Entry 9FST (X-ray diffraction, 2.75 A resolution); this record covers chains Z and a of the 28 polymer chains in the assembly.

== Chain Z ==
Name: Proteasome subunit beta type-6
Source organism: Saccharomyces cerevisiae
UniProtKB: P23724 (PSB6_YEAST); residues 1-222 here correspond to UniProt positions 20-241 (UniProt number = residue number + 19)
Sequence (222 residues; row label = number of the first residue in the row):
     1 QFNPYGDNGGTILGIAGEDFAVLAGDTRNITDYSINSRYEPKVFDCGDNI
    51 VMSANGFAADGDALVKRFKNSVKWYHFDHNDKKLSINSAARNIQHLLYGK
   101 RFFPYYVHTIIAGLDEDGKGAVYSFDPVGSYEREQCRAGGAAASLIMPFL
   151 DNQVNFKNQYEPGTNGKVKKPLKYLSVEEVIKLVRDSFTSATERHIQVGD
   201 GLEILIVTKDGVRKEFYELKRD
Metal / ion sites: Mg2+: Thr192, Val198
Small-molecule neighbours: epoxyketone inhibitor LU-001i (A1IF8; azanylidene-[2-[[(2S)-1-[(2S)-2-[[(2S)-1-[[(1S)-2-cyclohexyl-1-[(2R,3S,6R,7S)-3-methanoyl-2,6-dimethyl-6,7-bis(oxidanyl)-1,4-oxazepan-7-yl]ethyl]amino]-1-oxidanylidene-hexan-2-yl]carbamoyl]-4,4-bis(fluoranyl)pyrrolidin-1-yl]-1-oxidanylidene-propan-2-yl]amino]-2-oxidanylidene-ethyl]imino-azanium): Arg101, Asp126, Pro127, Val128, Ser130

== Chain a ==
Name: Proteasome subunit beta type-7
Source organism: Saccharomyces cerevisiae
UniProtKB: P30657 (PSB7_YEAST); residues -12 to 233 here correspond to UniProt positions 21-266 (UniProt number = residue number + 33)
Sequence (246 residues; row label = number of the first residue in the row; numbers below 1 keep their minus sign (Thr-12 is residue -12)):
   -12 TQIANAGASPMVNTQQPIVTGTSVISMKYDNGVIIAADNLGSYGSLLRFN
    38 GVERLIPVGDNTVVGISGDISDMQHIERLLKDLVTENAYDNPLADAEEAL
    88 EPSYIFEYLATVMYQRRSKMNPLWNAIIVAGVQSNGDQFLRYVNLLGVTY
   138 SSPTLATGFGAHMANPLLRKVVDRESDIPKTTVQVAEEAIVNAMRVLYYR
   188 DARSSRNFSLAIIDKNTGLTFKKNLQVENMKWDFAKDIKGYGTQKI
Unresolved in the structure: -12 to 0, 229-233

== How chain Z and chain a interact ==
Contacting residue pairs (39; chain Z residue first):
  Gln1(Z) with Thr1(a)
  Phe2(Z) with Thr1(a); Arg104(a); Pro109(a), hydrophobic; Trp111(a), hydrophobic; Leu132(a), hydrophobic; Leu133(a), hydrophobic
  Asn3(Z) with Leu133(a)
  Pro4(Z) with Arg104(a), hydrogen bond (backbone-side chain); Met107(a), hydrophobic; Leu133(a)
  Asn8(Z) with Val135(a)
  Asn29(Z) with Tyr137(a)
  Ser34(Z) with His149(a)
  Ile35(Z) with Arg156(a), hydrogen bond (backbone-side chain)
  Asn36(Z) with Tyr137(a), hydrogen bond; Ser139(a)
  Ser37(Z) with Ser138(a), hydrogen bond (side chain-backbone)
  Glu40(Z) with Arg128(a), salt bridge; Tyr137(a); Ser138(a), hydrogen bond (side chain-backbone)
  Phe57(Z) with Arg104(a); Leu133(a); Val135(a), hydrophobic
  Ala59(Z) with Tyr101(a); Leu133(a); Gly134(a); Val135(a)
  Asp60(Z) with Tyr101(a), hydrogen bond; Arg104(a), salt bridge
  Asp62(Z) with Thr136(a)
  Ala63(Z) with Tyr101(a)
  Lys66(Z) with Glu94(a), salt bridge
  Phe103(Z) with Arg104(a); Ser105(a)
  Tyr105(Z) with Tyr101(a)
  Glu218(Z) with Arg161(a), salt bridge
  Arg221(Z) with Asp160(a), salt bridge; Arg161(a)
Other interface residues (no listed pair), chain Z (25 interface residues in all): Tyr5, Gly6, Arg38, Tyr39
Other interface residues (no listed pair), chain a (23 interface residues in all): Leu142, Ala148

== Summary ==
25 residues of chain Z and 23 residues of chain a are in contact, with 6 hydrogen bonds and 5 salt bridges.
Among the polar pairs are Glu40(Z)-Arg128(a), Asp60(Z)-Arg104(a) and Lys66(Z)-Glu94(a). Bound to chain Z:
epoxyketone inhibitor LU-001i. Thr192(Z) and Val198(Z) form the Mg2+ site.
Chain Z is Proteasome subunit beta type-6 and chain a is Proteasome subunit beta type-7, both from
Saccharomyces cerevisiae; the structure, Yeast 20S proteasome with human beta1i (1-51) in complex with
epoxyketone inhibitor LU-001i, was determined by X-ray diffraction, deposited together with 9FRW, 9FSU, 9FSV,
9FT0 and 9FT1.
